3ZOF - chains A and B; structure by X-ray diffraction, 2.15 A resolution.

[Chain A (and B)]
Protein: Flavoredoxin
From: Thermus thermophilus
Notes: chain B of this document is another copy of the same molecule, construct and numbering; everything in this record applies to it too
Reference sequence: Q72HI0 (Q72HI0_THET2); residues 1-178 here = UniProt positions 1-178
Sequence (178 residues; row label = number of the first residue in the row):
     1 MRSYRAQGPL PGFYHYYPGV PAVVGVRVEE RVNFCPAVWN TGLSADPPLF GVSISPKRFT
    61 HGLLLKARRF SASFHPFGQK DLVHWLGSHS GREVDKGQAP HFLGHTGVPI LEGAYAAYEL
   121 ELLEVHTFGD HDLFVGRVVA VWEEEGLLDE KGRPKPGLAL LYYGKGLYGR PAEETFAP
Small-molecule neighbours:
  - FMN (flavin mononucleotide): P21, N33, F34, C35, P36, A37, V38, W39, S53, I54, S55, R58, F59, T60, H84, L86, G87, S88, H89, S90, G91, R92, K96, H131, Y162, Y168
  - benzene-1,4-diol (HQE): Y17, V38, W39, R58, H131, Y162
What the authors report for this chain:
  - binding site for benzene-1,4-diol: R58, H131
  - catalytic residues: Y14 (proposed by the authors, not directly observed)

[Interface between chain A and chain B]
Residue-residue contacts (186):
  M1(A) with F102(B), hydrophobic; A114(B); A116(B), hydrophobic; W142(B), hydrophobic; E143(B); E144(B), hydrogen bond (backbone-side chain)
  R2(A) with V141(B); W142(B); E143(B), salt bridge; E145(B)
  S3(A) with H105(B), hydrogen bond; V141(B); W142(B)
  Y4(A) with A140(B); V141(B), hydrogen bond (backbone-backbone)
  R5(A) with H105(B); V139(B)
  A6(A) with V138(B); V139(B), hydrogen bond (backbone-backbone); A140(B)
  G8(A) with P48(B)
  P9(A) with A45(B); D46(B)
  L10(A) with Y118(B), hydrophobic; V141(B), hydrophobic
  G12(A) with K151(B)
  F13(A) with S44(B); L49(B); Y118(B)
  Y14(A) with K151(B); R153(B)
  H15(A) with F74(B); Y115(B); A116(B); Y118(B), hydrogen bond; V141(B); E143(B), salt bridge; L148(B); G152(B)
  Y16(A) with V20(B); G42(B); F50(B), hydrophobic; F74(B), hydrophobic; Y118(B)
  Y17(A) with P154(B)
  P18(A) with V20(B); A159(B)
  V20(A) with Y16(B); P18(B)
  W39(A) with T41(B); G42(B); L43(B); S44(B); A45(B)
  N40(A) with T41(B), hydrogen bond (backbone-side chain)
  T41(A) with W39(B); N40(B), hydrogen bond (side chain-backbone); T41(B)
  G42(A) with Y16(B); W39(B)
  L43(A) with W39(B); S53(B); F128(B); H131(B)
  S44(A) with F13(B); W39(B); F128(B); G129(B); D130(B), hydrogen bond (side chain-backbone)
  A45(A) with P9(B); W39(B); D130(B), hydrogen bond (backbone-side chain)
  D46(A) with P9(B); D130(B), hydrogen bond (backbone-side chain)
  P47(A) with G129(B)
  P48(A) with G8(B)
  L49(A) with F13(B); F128(B); G129(B)
  F50(A) with Y16(B), hydrophobic
  S53(A) with L43(B)
  F74(A) with H15(B); Y16(B), hydrophobic
  F77(A) with F176(B), hydrophobic
  K80(A) with F176(B)
  D81(A) with P178(B)
  F102(A) with M1(B), hydrophobic
  H105(A) with S3(B), hydrogen bond; R5(B)
  A114(A) with M1(B)
  Y115(A) with H15(B)
  A116(A) with M1(B), hydrophobic; H15(B)
  Y118(A) with L10(B), hydrophobic; F13(B); H15(B), hydrogen bond; Y16(B)
  E124(A) with F128(B)
  H126(A) with H126(B); F128(B)
  F128(A) with L43(B); S44(B); L49(B); E124(B); H126(B); V135(B), hydrophobic
  G129(A) with S44(B); P47(B); L49(B)
  D130(A) with S44(B), hydrogen bond (backbone-side chain); A45(B), hydrogen bond (side chain-backbone); D46(B), hydrogen bond (side chain-backbone)
  H131(A) with L43(B)
  L133(A) with L133(B), hydrophobic
  V135(A) with F128(B), hydrophobic
  V138(A) with A6(B)
  V139(A) with R5(B); A6(B), hydrogen bond (backbone-backbone)
  A140(A) with Y4(B)
  V141(A) with S3(B); Y4(B), hydrogen bond (backbone-backbone); L10(B), hydrophobic; H15(B)
  W142(A) with M1(B), hydrophobic; R2(B); S3(B)
  E143(A) with M1(B); R2(B), salt bridge; Y4(B); H15(B), salt bridge
  E144(A) with M1(B), hydrogen bond (side chain-backbone)
  E145(A) with R2(B)
  L148(A) with H15(B)
  K151(A) with Y14(B); K165(B)
  G152(A) with H15(B)
  R153(A) with Y14(B); Y163(B); G164(B), hydrogen bond (side chain-backbone); K165(B); L167(B)
  P154(A) with Y14(B); Y17(B)
  A159(A) with P18(B)
  L161(A) with L161(B), hydrophobic; P171(B), hydrophobic
  Y163(A) with R153(B); P171(B); A172(B)
  G164(A) with R153(B), hydrogen bond (backbone-side chain)
  K165(A) with R153(B)
  G166(A) with F176(B); A177(B); P178(B)
  L167(A) with R153(B); T175(B); F176(B); A177(B), hydrophobic
  Y168(A) with T175(B); F176(B), hydrogen bond (backbone-backbone); P178(B)
  R170(A) with P171(B); A172(B), hydrogen bond (backbone-backbone)
  P171(A) with L161(B), hydrophobic; Y163(B); R170(B); P171(B), hydrophobic; A172(B)
  A172(A) with Y163(B); R170(B), hydrogen bond (backbone-backbone); P171(B); A172(B)
  E174(A) with F77(B); G169(B); R170(B)
  T175(A) with L167(B); Y168(B)
  F176(A) with K80(B); G166(B); L167(B); Y168(B), hydrogen bond (backbone-backbone)
  A177(A) with G166(B)
  P178(A) with D81(B); H84(B); G166(B); Y168(B)
Other interface residues (no listed pair), chain A (84 interface residues in all): V38, H84, T106, A117, P156, G157, G169
Other interface residues (no listed pair), chain B (83 interface residues in all): G12, T106, A117, P156, G157, E174

[Summary]
Chain A and chain B form an interface of 84 and 83 residues respectively; the contacts include 24 hydrogen
bonds and 4 salt bridges. Polar pairs include R2(A)-E143(B), H15(A)-E143(B) and M1(A)-E144(B). Chain A binds
benzene-1,4-diol and flavin mononucleotide. The paper reports the catalytic residue Y14(A); a binding site for
benzene-1,4-diol at R58(A) and H131(A).
Both chains are Flavoredoxin (Thermus thermophilus). Entry 3ZOF (Crystal structure of FMN-binding protein
(YP_005476) from Thermus thermophilus with bound benzene-1,4-diol) was determined by X-ray diffraction,
deposited together with 3ZOC, 3ZOD, 3ZOE, 3ZOG and 3ZOH.
